Entry 6EDS (X-ray diffraction, 3.18 A resolution); this record covers chains A and C.

[Chain A]
Molecule: Insulin-degrading enzyme
From: Homo sapiens
Notes: EC 3.4.24.56
UniProtKB: P14735 (IDE_HUMAN); residues 42-1019 here = UniProt positions 42-1019
Sequence (978 residues; each row starts with the number of its first residue):
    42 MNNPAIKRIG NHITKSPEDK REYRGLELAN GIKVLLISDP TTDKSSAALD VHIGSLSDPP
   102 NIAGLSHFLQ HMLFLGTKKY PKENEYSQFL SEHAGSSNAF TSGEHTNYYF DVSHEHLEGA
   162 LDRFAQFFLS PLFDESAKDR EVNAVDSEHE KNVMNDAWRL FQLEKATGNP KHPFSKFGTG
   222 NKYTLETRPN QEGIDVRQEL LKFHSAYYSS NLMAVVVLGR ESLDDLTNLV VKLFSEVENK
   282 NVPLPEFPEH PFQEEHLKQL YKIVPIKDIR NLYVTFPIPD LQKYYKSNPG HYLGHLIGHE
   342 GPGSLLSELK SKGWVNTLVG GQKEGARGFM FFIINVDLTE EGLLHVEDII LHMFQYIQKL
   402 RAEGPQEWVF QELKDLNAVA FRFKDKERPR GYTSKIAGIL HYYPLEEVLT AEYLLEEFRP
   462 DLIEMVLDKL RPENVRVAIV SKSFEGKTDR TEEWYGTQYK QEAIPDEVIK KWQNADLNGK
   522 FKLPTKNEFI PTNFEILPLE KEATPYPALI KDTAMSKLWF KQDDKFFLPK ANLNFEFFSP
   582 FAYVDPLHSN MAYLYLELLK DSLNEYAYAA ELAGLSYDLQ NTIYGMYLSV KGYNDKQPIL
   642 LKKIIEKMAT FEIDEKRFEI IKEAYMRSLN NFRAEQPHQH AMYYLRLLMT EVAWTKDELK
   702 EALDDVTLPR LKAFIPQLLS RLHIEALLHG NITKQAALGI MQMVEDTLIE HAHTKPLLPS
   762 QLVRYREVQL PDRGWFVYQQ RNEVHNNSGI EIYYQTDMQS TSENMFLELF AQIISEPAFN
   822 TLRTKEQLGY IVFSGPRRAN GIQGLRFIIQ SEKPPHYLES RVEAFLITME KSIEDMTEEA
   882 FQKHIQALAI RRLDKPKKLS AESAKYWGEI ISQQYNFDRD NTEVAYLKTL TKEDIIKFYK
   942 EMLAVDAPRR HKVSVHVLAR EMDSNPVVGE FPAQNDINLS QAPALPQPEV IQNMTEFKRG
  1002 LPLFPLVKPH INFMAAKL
Not modelled in the structure: 42, 968-977, 1012-1019
Differences from the reference sequence: engineered mutation L110 (Cys in P14735), Q111 (Glu in P14735), S171 (Cys in P14735), A178 (Cys in P14735), V257 (Cys in P14735), L414 (Cys in P14735), N573 (Cys in P14735), S590 (Cys in P14735), S789 (Cys in P14735), A812 (Cys in P14735), A819 (Cys in P14735), S904 (Cys in P14735), N966 (Cys in P14735), A974 (Cys in P14735)
Residues lining bound ligands:
  - 1,4-diethylene dioxide (DIO): E529, F530, Y607, I640
  - Glucagon (J22; {(8R,9S,10S)-9-(2',3'-dimethyl[1,1'-biphenyl]-4-yl)-6-[(1-methyl-1H-imidazol-2-yl)sulfonyl]-1,6-diazabicyclo[6.2.0]decan-10-yl}methanol): A198, L201, F202, L204, E205, T208, Y302, I304, Y314, T316, V360, G361, G362, Q363, K364, I374, N376, R477, V478, A479
UniProt features mapped onto this chain:
  - motif: E853 to Y858 (SlyX motif)
  - binding site (Zn(2+)): H108, H112, E189
  - binding site (substrate): H336 to G342, L359 to Q363
  - binding site (ATP): R429, D895 to S901
  - modified residue (N6-succinyllysine): K192, K697
What the authors report for this chain:
  - mutagenesis - A479L: abolished binding to BRD8283 (5) and BRD4171 (6)
  - mutagenesis - G362Q, I374Q: decreased binding to These two inhibitors
  - mutagenesis - E111Q: abolished catalytic activity (citing earlier work)

[Chain C]
Molecule: Glucagon
From: Homo sapiens
UniProtKB: P01275 (GLUC_HUMAN); residues 1-29 here correspond to UniProt positions 53-81 (UniProt number = residue number + 52)
Sequence (29 residues; each row starts with the number of its first residue):
     1 HSQGTFTSDY SKYLDSRRAQ DFVQWLMNT
Not modelled in the structure: 6-21, 29
Residues lining bound ligands: Glucagon (J22; {(8R,9S,10S)-9-(2',3'-dimethyl[1,1'-biphenyl]-4-yl)-6-[(1-methyl-1H-imidazol-2-yl)sulfonyl]-1,6-diazabicyclo[6.2.0]decan-10-yl}methanol): Q3, T5, F22
UniProt features mapped onto this chain:
  - modified residue: S2 (Phosphoserine)
What the authors report for this chain:
  - conformationally variable residues (side-chain flip): Q3

[How chain A and chain C interact]
Pairs across the interface - 55 pairs, chain A then chain C:
  S96(A) - Q24(C)
  H108(A) - Q24(C)
  H108(A) - W25(C)
  Q111(A) - Q24(C)
  Q111(A) - W25(C)
  Q111(A) - L26(C)
  H112(A) - W25(C)
  H112(A) - L26(C)
  F115(A) - L26(C)  hydrophobic
  S138(A) - M27(C)
  N139(A) - W25(C)
  N139(A) - L26(C)  hydrogen bond (side chain-backbone)
  N139(A) - M27(C)
  A140(A) - W25(C)
  A140(A) - L26(C)  hydrogen bond (backbone-backbone)
  F141(A) - V23(C)  hydrophobic
  F141(A) - Q24(C)
  F141(A) - W25(C)  hydrophobic
  T142(A) - V23(C)
  T142(A) - Q24(C)  hydrogen bond (backbone-backbone)
  S143(A) - V23(C)
  Y150(A) - W25(C)
  E189(A) - Q24(C)
  E189(A) - W25(C)  hydrogen bond (side chain-backbone)
  A198(A) - F22(C)  hydrophobic
  W199(A) - F22(C)
  W199(A) - Q24(C)
  F202(A) - F22(C)  hydrophobic
  H332(A) - S2(C)
  G335(A) - S2(C)
  G339(A) - H1(C)  hydrogen bond (backbone-backbone)
  E341(A) - H1(C)  hydrogen bond (side chain-backbone)
  L359(A) - H1(C)
  V360(A) - H1(C)
  V360(A) - Q3(C)
  G361(A) - H1(C)  hydrogen bond (backbone-backbone)
  G361(A) - S2(C)
  G361(A) - Q3(C)  hydrogen bond (backbone-backbone)
  G362(A) - Q3(C)
  Q363(A) - Q3(C)
  Q363(A) - G4(C)
  Q363(A) - T5(C)  hydrogen bond (backbone-backbone)
  K364(A) - T5(C)
  E365(A) - T5(C)  hydrogen bond (backbone-side chain)
  Y609(A) - H1(C)  hydrogen bond (side chain-backbone)
  F820(A) - M27(C)  hydrophobic
  F820(A) - N28(C)
  R824(A) - L26(C)  hydrogen bond (side chain-backbone)
  R824(A) - M27(C)
  Y831(A) - W25(C)  hydrogen bond (side chain-backbone)
  Y831(A) - L26(C)
  Y831(A) - M27(C)
  Y831(A) - N28(C)
  I832(A) - N28(C)
  V833(A) - N28(C)  hydrogen bond (backbone-side chain)
Also at the interface, not in a pair above, chain A (38 interface residues in all): E182, G219, T220, H336, M371

[Summary]
38 residues of chain A face 12 of chain C across their interface, with 14 hydrogen bonds. Polar pairs include
N139(A)-L26(C), E189(A)-W25(C) and E341(A)-H1(C). From the paper: G362Q and I374Q of chain A reduce binding to
These two inhibitors; conformational variability at Q3(C); 4 substitutions were tested in all.
Chain A is Insulin-degrading enzyme and chain C is Glucagon, both from Homo sapiens; the structure, Structure
of Cysteine-free Human Insulin-Degrading Enzyme in complex with Glucagon and Substrate-selective Macrocyclic
Inhibitor 63, was determined by X-ray diffraction, deposited together with 6BYZ and 6MQ3.
